6H8K - chains 1 and C of the 73 polymer chains in the assembly; structure by X-ray diffraction, 3.79 A resolution.

[Chain 1]
Protein: NADH-ubiquinone oxidoreductase chain 1
From: Yarrowia lipolytica
Notes: EC 7.1.1.2
UniProt: Q9B6E8 (NU1M_YARLI); numbering as in UniProt (aligned over 1-335)
Amino-acid sequence (335 residues; row label = number of the first residue in the row):
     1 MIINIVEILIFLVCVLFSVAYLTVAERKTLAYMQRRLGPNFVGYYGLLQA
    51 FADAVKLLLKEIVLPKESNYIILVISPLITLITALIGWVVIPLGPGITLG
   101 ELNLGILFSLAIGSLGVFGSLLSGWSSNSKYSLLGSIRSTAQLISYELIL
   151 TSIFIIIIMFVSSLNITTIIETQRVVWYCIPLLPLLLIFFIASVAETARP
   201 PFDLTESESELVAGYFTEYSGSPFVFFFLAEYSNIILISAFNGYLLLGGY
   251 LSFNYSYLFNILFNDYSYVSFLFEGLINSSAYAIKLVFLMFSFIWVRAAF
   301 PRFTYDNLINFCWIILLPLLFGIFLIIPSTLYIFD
Disordered / not traced: 66, 213-221

[Chain C]
Protein: NUCM protein
From: Yarrowia lipolytica
Notes: EC 1.6.99.3
UniProt: Q9UUU1 (Q9UUU1_YARLL); residue numbers follow UniProt; this construct covers 83-465
Amino-acid sequence (383 residues; each row starts with the number of its first residue):
    83 FTINFGPQHPAAHGVLRLILELSGEEIIRSDPHVGLLHRGTEKLIEYKTY
   133 MQALPYFDRLDYVSMMTNEQVFSLAVEKLLNVEVPLRGKYIRTMFGEITR
   183 VLNHLMSVCSHAMDVGALTPFLWGFEEREKLMEFYERVSGARLHAAYVRP
   233 GGVSQDLPAGLLDDIYMWATQFGDRLDEIEELLTDNRIWKLRTVNIGTVT
   283 AQDALNLGLSGPMLRGSGIPFDIRKNAPYDAYDKVDFDVPVGMNGDCYDR
   333 YLIRMAEFRQSLRIIEQCCNDMPAGAVKVEDFKINSPPRNLMKEDMEALI
   383 HHFLLYTKGYSVPPGETYTAIEAPKGEMGVYVVSDGSERPYKCKIRAPGF
   433 AHLGAFDHIARGHFLPDAVAIIGTMDLVFGEVD
Disordered / not traced: 120-125, 223-228, 302-303

[Chain 1 / chain C interface]
Residue-residue contacts (49):
  Met33(1) - Thr201(C)
  Met33(1) - Trp205(C)
  Gln34(1) - Leu200(C)  hydrogen bond (side chain-backbone)
  Gln34(1) - Thr201(C)
  Gln34(1) - Leu204(C)
  Gln34(1) - Trp205(C)
  Arg35(1) - Trp205(C)
  Arg35(1) - Glu208(C)  salt bridge
  Arg35(1) - Arg257(C)
  Arg35(1) - Glu260(C)  salt bridge
  Arg36(1) - Leu204(C)
  Leu204(1) - Asp196(C)
  Leu204(1) - Gly198(C)
  Glu208(1) - Asp196(C)
  Ser209(1) - Leu447(C)
  Glu210(1) - Ile85(C)
  Glu210(1) - Leu104(C)
  Glu210(1) - Leu447(C)
  Leu211(1) - Asn86(C)
  Leu211(1) - Gly88(C)
  Leu211(1) - Pro89(C)
  Ala298(1) - Ala199(C)
  Ala298(1) - Thr201(C)  hydrogen bond (backbone-side chain)
  Ala299(1) - Leu264(C)  hydrophobic
  Phe300(1) - Gly198(C)
  Phe300(1) - Ala199(C)  hydrogen bond (backbone-backbone)
  Pro301(1) - Val197(C)
  Pro301(1) - Gly198(C)
  Pro301(1) - Ala199(C)
  Pro301(1) - Asn268(C)
  Pro301(1) - Ile270(C)
  Pro301(1) - Trp271(C)
  Arg302(1) - Asp196(C)  salt bridge
  Arg302(1) - Val197(C)
  Arg302(1) - Gly198(C)
  Arg302(1) - Ile270(C)
  Arg302(1) - Arg274(C)  hydrogen bond (backbone-side chain)
  Arg302(1) - Pro448(C)  hydrogen bond (side chain-backbone)
  Arg302(1) - Val451(C)
  Arg302(1) - Ala452(C)
  Phe303(1) - Arg269(C)
  Phe303(1) - Ile270(C)  hydrophobic
  Phe303(1) - Arg274(C)  hydrogen bond (backbone-side chain)
  Thr304(1) - Arg274(C)  hydrogen bond
  Thr304(1) - Pro448(C)
  Thr304(1) - Asp449(C)
  Asp306(1) - Phe446(C)
  Asn307(1) - Leu273(C)
  Phe311(1) - Arg269(C)
Interface residues without a listed pair, chain 1 (21 interface residues in all): Arg138, Arg297
Interface residues without a listed pair, chain C (32 interface residues in all): Phe83, Phe87, Glu107

[In short]
The interface between chain 1 and chain C involves 21 residues on one side and 32 on the other, with 7
hydrogen bonds and 3 salt bridges. Polar contacts include Arg35(1)-Glu208(C), Arg35(1)-Glu260(C) and
Arg302(1)-Asp196(C).
Here chain 1 is NADH-ubiquinone oxidoreductase chain 1 and chain C is NUCM protein, both from Yarrowia
lipolytica. Entry 6H8K (Crystal structure of a variant (Q133C in PSST) of Yarrowia lipolytica complex I) was
determined by X-ray diffraction.
